7A3P - chains I and M of the 6 polymer chains in the assembly; structure by X-ray diffraction, 3.19 A resolution.

== Chain I ==
Name: Single Chain Variable Fragment
Organism: Homo sapiens
Chain sequence (144 residues; row label = number of the first residue in the row; a row labelled like 82A-82C holds insertion residues (82A, then the next letters in order); numbers below 1 keep their minus sign (Met-1 is residue -1)):
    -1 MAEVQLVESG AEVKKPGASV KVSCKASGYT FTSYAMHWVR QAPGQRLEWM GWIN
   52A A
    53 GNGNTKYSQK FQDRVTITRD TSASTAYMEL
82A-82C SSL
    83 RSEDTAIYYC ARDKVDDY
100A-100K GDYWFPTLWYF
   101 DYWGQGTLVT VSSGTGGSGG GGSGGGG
Not modelled in the structure: -1 to 0, 112-127
Cystine bridges: Cys22-Cys92

== Chain M ==
Name: Single Chain Variable Fragment
Organism: Homo sapiens
Chain sequence (154 residues; each row starts with the number of its first residue; note: 1 number in that range is skipped by the numbering (no residue carries it; nothing is unmodelled there); a row labelled like 27A-27C holds insertion residues (27A, then the next letters in order); numbers below 1 keep their minus sign (Ser-5 is residue -5)):
    -5 SGGGASQSAL TQPAS
    11 VSGSPGQSIT ISCTGTS
27A-27C SDV
    28 GGFNYVSWFQ QHPGKAPKLM LYDVTSRPSG VSSRFSGSKS GNTASLTISG LQAEDEADYY
    88 CSSHTSRG
   95A T
    96 WVFGGGTKLT V
  106A L
   107 AAADDDDKAG WSHPQFEKGG GSGGGSGGGS WSHPQFEK
Not modelled in the structure: -5 to -1, 107-144
Cystine bridges: Cys23-Cys88

== Chain I / chain M interface ==
Pairs across the interface - 49 pairs, chain I then chain M:
  His35(I) - Trp96(M)
  Gln39(I) - Gln38(M)  hydrogen bond
  Gln39(I) - Tyr87(M)  hydrogen bond
  Gln43(I) - Tyr87(M)
  Arg44(I) - Ser0(M)  hydrogen bond (side chain-backbone)
  Arg44(I) - Gln1(M)  hydrogen bond (side chain-backbone)
  Arg44(I) - Ser2(M)
  Arg44(I) - Tyr87(M)
  Arg44(I) - Phe98(M)
  Arg44(I) - Gly99(M)
  Arg44(I) - Gly100(M)
  Leu45(I) - Pro44(M)  hydrophobic
  Leu45(I) - Tyr87(M)  hydrophobic
  Leu45(I) - Phe98(M)
  Glu46(I) - Ser0(M)  hydrogen bond
  Trp47(I) - Gly95(M)
  Trp47(I) - Thr95A(M)
  Trp47(I) - Trp96(M)
  Trp50(I) - Trp96(M)
  Lys58(I) - Arg94(M)
  Lys58(I) - Gly95(M)
  Tyr91(I) - Gln38(M)  hydrogen bond
  Tyr91(I) - Lys42(M)  hydrogen bond (side chain-backbone)
  Tyr91(I) - Ala43(M)  hydrophobic
  Tyr91(I) - Pro44(M)
  Tyr100C(I) - Trp96(M)
  Pro100F(I) - Tyr32(M)  hydrogen bond (backbone-side chain)
  Pro100F(I) - His91(M)
  Pro100F(I) - Trp96(M)  hydrophobic
  Thr100G(I) - Tyr32(M)
  Leu100H(I) - Tyr32(M)  hydrophobic
  Leu100H(I) - Ser34(M)
  Leu100H(I) - Tyr49(M)
  Leu100H(I) - Asp50(M)
  Trp100I(I) - Tyr49(M)
  Tyr100J(I) - Tyr32(M)  hydrogen bond (side chain-backbone)
  Tyr100J(I) - Ser34(M)  hydrogen bond
  Tyr100J(I) - Leu46(M)
  Tyr100J(I) - Ser89(M)  hydrogen bond
  Tyr100J(I) - Ser90(M)
  Tyr100J(I) - His91(M)
  Tyr100J(I) - Trp96(M)
  Phe100K(I) - Phe36(M)
  Phe100K(I) - Trp96(M)
  Phe100K(I) - Phe98(M)  hydrophobic
  Asp101(I) - Leu46(M)
  Trp103(I) - Phe36(M)
  Trp103(I) - Pro44(M)
  Gly104(I) - Ala43(M)
Interface residues without a listed pair, chain I (23 interface residues in all): Val37, Phe100E, Gln105

== Overview ==
The interface between chain I and chain M involves 23 residues on one side and 24 on the other; the contacts
include 11 hydrogen bonds. Polar contacts include Gln39(I)-Gln38(M), Gln39(I)-Tyr87(M) and Arg44(I)-Ser0(M).
Here chain I is Single Chain Variable Fragment and chain M is Single Chain Variable Fragment, both from Homo
sapiens. Entry 7A3P (Crystal structure of dengue 3 virus envelope glycoprotein in complex with the scFv
fragment of the ...) was determined by X-ray diffraction together with 7A3N, 7A3O, 7A3Q and 7A3U from the same
study.
